PDB entry 6HEC | electron microscopy, 6.95 A resolution (low resolution: residue-level contacts below are approximate; hydrogen-bond / salt-bridge calls are withheld) | chains D and H of the 34 polymer chains in the assembly

# Chain D
Name: Proteasome subunit alpha
From: Archaeoglobus fulgidus (strain ATCC 49558 / VC-16 / DSM 4304 / JCM 9628 / NBRC 100126)
Notes: EC 3.4.25.1; engineered mutation(s): 0
Reference sequence: O29760 (PSA_ARCFU); residue numbers follow UniProt; this construct covers 5-246
Sequence (242 residues; row label = number of the first residue in the row):
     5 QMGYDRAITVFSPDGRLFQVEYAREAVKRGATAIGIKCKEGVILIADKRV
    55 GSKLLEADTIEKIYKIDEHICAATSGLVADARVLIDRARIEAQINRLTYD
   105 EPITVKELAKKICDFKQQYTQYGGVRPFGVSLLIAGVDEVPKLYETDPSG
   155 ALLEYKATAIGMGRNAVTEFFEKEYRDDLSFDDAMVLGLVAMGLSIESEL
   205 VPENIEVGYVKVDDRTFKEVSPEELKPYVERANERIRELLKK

# Chain H
Name: Proteasome-activating nucleotidase
From: Archaeoglobus fulgidus (strain ATCC 49558 / VC-16 / DSM 4304 / JCM 9628 / NBRC 100126)
Reference sequence: O28303 (PAN_ARCFU); residues 9-398 here = UniProt positions 9-398
Sequence (390 residues; row label = number of the first residue in the row):
     9 LLEKLKKLEEDYYKLRELYRRLEDEKKFIESERIRYEREVRRLRSEVERL
    59 RSPPLLVGVVSDILEDGRVVVKSSTGPKFVVNTSQYINEEELKPGARVAL
   109 NQQTLAIVNVLPTSKDPMVYGFEVEEKPEVSYEDIGGLDVQIEEIREAVE
   159 LPLLKPELFAEVGIEPPKGVLLYGPPGTGKTLLAKAVANQTRATFIRVVG
   209 SEFVQKYIGEGARLVREVFQLAKEKAPSIIFIDELDAIAARRTNSDTSGD
   259 REVQRTMMQLLAELDGFDPRGDVKVIGATNRIDILDPAILRPGRFDRIIE
   309 VPLPTFEGRIQIFKIHTRKMKLAEDVDFKELARITEGASGADIKAICTEA
   359 GMFAIREERAKVTMLDFTKAIEKVLKKTTPIPDLKGVMFV
Ion coordination: Mg2+: Thr189 (together with ATP)
Residues lining bound ligands:
  - ATP (adenosine-5'-triphosphate), molecule 1: Val138, Asp142, Leu146, Pro183, Pro184, Gly185, Thr186, Gly187, Lys188, Thr189, Leu190, Glu242, Asn288, Ile320, His324, Gly348, Ala349, Lys352
  - ATP, molecule 2: Lys176, Leu269, Asp273, Gly274, Ala296, Arg299, Gly301, Arg302
Curated features (UniProtKB/Swiss-Prot):
  - region: Met396 to Val398 (Docks into pockets in the proteasome alpha-ring to cause gate opening)
  - binding site (ATP): Gly185 to Leu190, His324

# Chain D / chain H interface
Residue-residue contacts (13):
  Gly19(D) - Phe397(H)
  Arg20(D) - Phe397(H)
  Val24(D) - Met396(H)
  Glu25(D) - Gly394(H)
  Glu25(D) - Val395(H)
  Glu25(D) - Met396(H)
  Arg28(D) - Val395(H)
  Asp151(D) - Val395(H)
  Ser153(D) - Val395(H)
  Ser153(D) - Met396(H)
  Ala155(D) - Val395(H)
  Leu157(D) - Val395(H)
  Asn169(D) - Asp391(H)
Other interface residues (no listed pair), chain D (12 interface residues in all): Leu21, Glu29
Other interface residues (no listed pair), chain H (6 interface residues in all): Leu392

# In short
12 residues of chain D face 6 of chain H across their interface. Ligands of chain H: ATP. UniProt lists 7
ATP-binding residues on chain H.
Chain D is Proteasome subunit alpha and chain H is Proteasome-activating nucleotidase, both from Archaeoglobus
fulgidus (strain ATCC 49558 / VC-16 / DSM 4304 / JCM 9628 / NBRC 100126); the structure, PAN-proteasome in
state 4, was determined by electron microscopy (same publication as 6HE5, 6HE7, 6HE8, 6HE9, 6HEA and 6HED).
